9MVZ - chains D and B of the 9 polymer chains in the assembly; structure by electron microscopy, 2.81 A resolution.

[Chain D]
Molecule: MmpL5 protein
Source organism: Mycolicibacterium smegmatis
UniProtKB: A0QS80 (A0QS80_MYCS2); residues 1-967 here = UniProt positions 1-967
Chain sequence (967 residues; each row starts with the number of its first residue):
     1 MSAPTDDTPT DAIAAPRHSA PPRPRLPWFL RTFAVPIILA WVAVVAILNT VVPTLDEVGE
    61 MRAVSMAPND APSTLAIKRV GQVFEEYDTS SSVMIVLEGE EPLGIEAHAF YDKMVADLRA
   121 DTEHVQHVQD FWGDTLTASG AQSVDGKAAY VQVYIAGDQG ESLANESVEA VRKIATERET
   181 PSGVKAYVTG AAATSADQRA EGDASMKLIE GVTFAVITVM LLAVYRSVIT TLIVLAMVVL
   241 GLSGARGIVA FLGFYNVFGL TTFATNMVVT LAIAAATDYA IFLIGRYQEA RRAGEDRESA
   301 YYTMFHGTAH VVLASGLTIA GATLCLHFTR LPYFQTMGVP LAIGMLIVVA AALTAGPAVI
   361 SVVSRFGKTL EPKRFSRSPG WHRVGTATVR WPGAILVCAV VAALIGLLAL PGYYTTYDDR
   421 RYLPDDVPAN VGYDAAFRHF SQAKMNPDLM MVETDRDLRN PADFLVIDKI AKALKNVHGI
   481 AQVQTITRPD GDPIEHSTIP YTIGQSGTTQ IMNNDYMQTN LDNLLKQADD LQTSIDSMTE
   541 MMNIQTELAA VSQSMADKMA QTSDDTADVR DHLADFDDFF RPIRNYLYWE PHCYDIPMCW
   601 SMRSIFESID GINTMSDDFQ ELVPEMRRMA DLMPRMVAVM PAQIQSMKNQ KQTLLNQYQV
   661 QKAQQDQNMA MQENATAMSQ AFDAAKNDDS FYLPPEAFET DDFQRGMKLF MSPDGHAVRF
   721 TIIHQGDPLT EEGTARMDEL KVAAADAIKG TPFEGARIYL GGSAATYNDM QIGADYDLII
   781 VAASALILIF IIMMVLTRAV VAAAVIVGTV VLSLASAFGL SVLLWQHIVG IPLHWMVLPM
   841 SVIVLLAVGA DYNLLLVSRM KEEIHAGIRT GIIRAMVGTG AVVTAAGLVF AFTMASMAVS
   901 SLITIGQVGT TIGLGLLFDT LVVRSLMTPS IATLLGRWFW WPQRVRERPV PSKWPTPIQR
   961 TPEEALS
Disordered / not traced: 1-19, 958-967
Disulfides: Cys593-Cys599
Small-molecule neighbours: 4'-phosphopantetheine (PNS): Trp938, Trp941, Arg944

[Chain B]
Molecule: MmpS5 protein
Source organism: Mycolicibacterium smegmatis
UniProtKB: A0QS79 (A0QS79_MYCS2); residue numbers follow UniProt; this construct covers 1-138
Chain sequence (138 residues; row label = number of the first residue in the row):
     1 MLGRIWLPVL IVVAVAAGAL IVMNVRTVFG SNPVVVTEKT SDNAEDFNPK VVTYEIFGSG
    61 SSAVINYMDL EGMPQRVEST PLPWSLTLQT TLPSVMPHIM AQGDGDSITC RVTVDDVVKE
   121 ERTATGMNAE TFCYVKAA
Disordered / not traced: 1
Disulfides: Cys110-Cys133

[How chain D and chain B interact]
Residue-residue contacts - 20 pairs, chain D then chain B:
  Gln652(D) - Met127(B)
  Leu655(D) - Met127(B)  hydrophobic
  Asn656(D) - Gln102(B)  hydrogen bond
  Asn656(D) - Asn128(B)
  Gln659(D) - Thr125(B)
  Gln659(D) - Gly126(B)
  Gln659(D) - Met127(B)
  Gln659(D) - Asn128(B)
  Gln659(D) - Ala129(B)
  Gln659(D) - Glu130(B)
  Val660(D) - Gln102(B)
  Val660(D) - Glu130(B)
  Ala663(D) - Glu130(B)
  Asp666(D) - Arg122(B)  salt bridge
  Asp666(D) - Phe132(B)
  Gln667(D) - His98(B)  hydrogen bond
  Gln667(D) - Met100(B)  hydrogen bond
  Gln667(D) - Phe132(B)
  Met671(D) - His98(B)
  Met671(D) - Tyr134(B)
Other interface residues (no listed pair), chain D (10 interface residues in all): Ala670

[Overview]
10 residues of chain D face 12 of chain B across their interface; the contacts include 3 hydrogen bonds and 1
salt bridge. Polar pairs include Asp666(D)-Arg122(B), Asn656(D)-Gln102(B) and Gln667(D)-His98(B). Bound to
chain D: 4'-phosphopantetheine.
Chain D is MmpL5 protein and chain B is MmpS5 protein, both from Mycolicibacterium smegmatis; the structure,
Tripartite complex of MmpL5-S5-AcpM from Mycolicibacterium smegmatis, was determined by electron microscopy.
